2DDT - chain A; structure by X-ray diffraction, 1.80 A resolution.

[Chain A]
Protein: Sphingomyelin phosphodiesterase
Organism: Bacillus cereus
Notes: EC 3.1.4.12
Reference sequence: P11889 (PHL2_BACCE); residues 1-306 here correspond to UniProt positions 28-333 (UniProt number = residue number + 27)
Sequence (306 residues; numbered 1 to 306; the number before each row is that of its first residue):
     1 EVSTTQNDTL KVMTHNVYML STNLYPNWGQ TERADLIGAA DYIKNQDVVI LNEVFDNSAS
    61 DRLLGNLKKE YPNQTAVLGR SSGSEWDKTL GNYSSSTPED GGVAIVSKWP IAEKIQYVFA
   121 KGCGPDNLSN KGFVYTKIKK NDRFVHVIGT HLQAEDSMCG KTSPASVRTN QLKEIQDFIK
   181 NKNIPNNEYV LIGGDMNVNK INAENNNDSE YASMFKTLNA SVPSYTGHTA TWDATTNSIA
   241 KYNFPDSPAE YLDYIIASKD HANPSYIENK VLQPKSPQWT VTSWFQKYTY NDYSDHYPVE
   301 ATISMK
Unresolved in the structure: 1-7, 124-126, 156-162, 306
Ion coordination: Mg2+ site 1 near Glu-53 (its only coordinating residue here); Mg2+ site 2: Phe-55, Asn-57, Glu-99, Asp-100

[Overview]
Phe-55, Asn-57, Glu-99 and Asp-100 coordinate Mg2+ site 2.
Chain A is Sphingomyelin phosphodiesterase (Bacillus cereus); the structure, Crystal structure of
sphingomyelinase from Bacillus cereus with magnesium ion, was determined by X-ray diffraction, deposited
together with 2DDR and 2DDS.
